8J7X - chains D and B of the 6 polymer chains in the assembly; structure by electron microscopy, 3.40 A resolution.

# Chain D
Molecule: Light chain of YN7114-08 Fab
Source organism: Mus musculus
Notes: antibody fragment or engineered binder
Amino-acid sequence (218 residues; row label = number of the first residue in the row):
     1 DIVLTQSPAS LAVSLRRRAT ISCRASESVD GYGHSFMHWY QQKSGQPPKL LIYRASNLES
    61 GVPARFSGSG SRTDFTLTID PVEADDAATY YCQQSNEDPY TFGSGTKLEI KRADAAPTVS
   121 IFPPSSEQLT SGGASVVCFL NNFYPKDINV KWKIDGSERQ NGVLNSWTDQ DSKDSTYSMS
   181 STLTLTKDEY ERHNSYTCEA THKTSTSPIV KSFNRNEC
Disordered / not traced: 216-218
Disulfides: Cys23-Cys92, Cys138-Cys198

# Chain B
Molecule: Zinc transporter 7
Source organism: Homo sapiens
UniProtKB: Q8NEW0 (ZNT7_HUMAN); residue numbers follow UniProt; this construct covers 1-376
Amino-acid sequence (390 residues; numbered -13 to 376; the number before each row is that of its first residue; numbers below 1 keep their minus sign (Met-13 is residue -13)):
   -13 MGGVAMPGAE DDVVMLPLSI KDDEYKPPKF NLFGKISGWF RSILSDKTSR NLFFFLCLNL
    47 SFAFVELLYG IWSNCLGLIS DSFHMFFDST AILAGLAASV ISKWRDNDAF SYGYVRAEVL
   107 AGFVNGLFLI FTAFFIFSEG VERALAPPDV HHERLLLVSI LGFVVNLIGI FVFKHGGHGH
   167 SHGSGHGHSH SLFNGALDQA HGHVDHCHSH EVKHGAAHSH DHAHGHGHFH SHDGPSLKET
   227 TGPSRQILQG VFLHILADTL GSIGVIASAI MMQNFGLMIA DPICSILIAI LIVVSVIPLL
   287 RESVGILMQR TPPLLENSLP QCYQRVQQLQ GVYSLQEQHF WTLCSDVYVG TLKLIVAPDA
   347 DARWILSQTH NIFTQAGVRQ LYVQIDFAAM
Disordered / not traced: -13 to 21, 163-227, 261-263
Sequence notes: initiating methionine (-13); expression tag (-12 to 0)

# How chain D and chain B interact
Residue-residue contacts (10):
  Tyr32(D) - His356(B)  hydrogen bond
  His34(D) - Arg349(B)
  Phe36(D) - Asp347(B)
  Phe36(D) - Trp350(B)  hydrophobic
  Arg54(D) - Arg349(B)
  Ser95(D) - Trp350(B)  hydrogen bond (backbone-side chain)
  Asn96(D) - Trp350(B)  hydrogen bond (backbone-side chain)
  Asn96(D) - Gln354(B)
  Asp98(D) - Gln316(B)  hydrogen bond
  Tyr100(D) - Gln316(B)  hydrogen bond
Also at the interface, not in a pair above, chain D (10 interface residues in all): Gly31, Glu97
Also at the interface, not in a pair above, chain B (8 interface residues in all): Leu352, Ser353

# In short
10 residues of chain D and 8 residues of chain B are in contact; the contacts include 5 hydrogen bonds. Polar
pairs include Tyr32(D)-His356(B), Ser95(D)-Trp350(B) and Asn96(D)-Trp350(B).
Chain D is Light chain of YN7114-08 Fab (Mus musculus) and chain B is Zinc transporter 7 (Homo sapiens); the
structure, Cryo-EM structure of hZnT7DeltaHis-loop-Fab complex in zinc-unbound state, was determined by
electron microscopy (same publication as 8J7T, 8J7U, 8J7V, 8J7W, 8J7Y and 8J80).
